2WHQ - chains A and B; structure by X-ray diffraction, 2.15 A resolution.

Chain A (and B):
Name: Acetylcholinesterase
Organism: Mus musculus
Notes: EC 3.1.1.7; fragment: catalytic domain, residues 32-574; chain B of this document is another copy of the same molecule, construct and numbering; everything in this record applies to it too
UniProt: P21836 (ACES_MOUSE); residues 1-543 here correspond to UniProt positions 32-574 (UniProt number = residue number + 31)
Amino-acid sequence (548 residues; numbered 1 to 548; the number before each row is that of its first residue):
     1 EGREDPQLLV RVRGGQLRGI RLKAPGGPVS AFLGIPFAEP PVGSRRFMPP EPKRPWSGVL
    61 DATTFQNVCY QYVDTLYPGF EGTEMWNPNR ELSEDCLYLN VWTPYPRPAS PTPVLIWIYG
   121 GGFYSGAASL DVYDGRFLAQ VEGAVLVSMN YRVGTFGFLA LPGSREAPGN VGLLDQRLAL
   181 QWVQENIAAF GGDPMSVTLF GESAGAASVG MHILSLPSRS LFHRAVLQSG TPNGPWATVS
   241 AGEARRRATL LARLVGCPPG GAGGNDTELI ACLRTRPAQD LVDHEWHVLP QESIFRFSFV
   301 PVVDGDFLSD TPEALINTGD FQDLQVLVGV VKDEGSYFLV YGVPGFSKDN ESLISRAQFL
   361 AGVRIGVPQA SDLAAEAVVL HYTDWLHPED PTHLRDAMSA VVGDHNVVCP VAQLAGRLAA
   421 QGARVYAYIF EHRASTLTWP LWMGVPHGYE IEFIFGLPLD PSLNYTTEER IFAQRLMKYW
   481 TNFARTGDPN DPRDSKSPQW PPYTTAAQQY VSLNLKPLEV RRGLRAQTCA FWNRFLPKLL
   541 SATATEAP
Unresolved in the structure: 258-264, 543-548 (chain B: 1-3, 258-264, 545-548)
Modified positions: Ser203 (O-[(S)-hydroxy(methyl)phosphoryl]-L-serine; SBG)
Cystine bridges: Cys69-Cys96, Cys257-Cys272, Cys409-Cys529
Glycans and other covalent adducts: N-acetylglucosamine (NAG) linked to Asn350, Asn464
Small-molecule neighbours: HI6 (4-(aminocarbonyl)-1-[({2-[(E)-(hydroxyimino)methyl]pyridinium-1-yl}methoxy)methyl]pyridinium): Asp74, Trp86, Gly120, Gly121, Tyr124, Glu202, Ser203, Tyr337, Tyr341, His447, Gly448, Tyr449
Swiss-Prot annotation at these positions:
  - active site (Charge relay system): Glu334, His447
  - glycosylation (N-linked (GlcNAc...) asparagine): Asn265, Asn350, Asn464
Reported in the primary citation:
  - catalytic residues: Gly121, Gly122, Ala204
  - binding site for HI6: Trp86, Gly121, His447
  - conformationally variable residues (order/disorder transition, side-chain flip): Trp286, Tyr337
  - mutagenesis - D74E (1.6-fold): increased binding to HI6
  - mutagenesis - Y341A (8.2 fold): decreased binding to HI6
  - mutagenesis - Y337A (30-fold): decreased binding to HI6 (citing earlier work)

Interface between chain A and chain B:
Pairs across the interface - 38 pairs, chain A then chain B:
  Leu373(A) - Phe535(B)  hydrophobic
  Leu373(A) - Lys538(B)
  Leu373(A) - Ala542(B)  hydrophobic
  Glu376(A) - Lys538(B)  salt bridge
  Ala377(A) - Phe535(B)  hydrophobic
  Leu380(A) - Arg534(B)
  Leu380(A) - Phe535(B)  hydrophobic
  His381(A) - Gln527(B)
  Thr383(A) - Gln527(B)  hydrogen bond (backbone-side chain)
  Asp384(A) - Gln527(B)
  Trp385(A) - Gln508(B)  hydrogen bond (backbone-side chain)
  Trp385(A) - Ala526(B)
  Trp385(A) - Gln527(B)  hydrogen bond (backbone-side chain)
  Trp385(A) - Ala530(B)
  Trp385(A) - Arg534(B)
  Leu386(A) - Ala507(B)
  Leu386(A) - Gln508(B)
  Leu386(A) - Arg522(B)
  Leu386(A) - Gly523(B)
  His387(A) - Arg522(B)  hydrogen bond
  Gln508(A) - Trp385(B)  hydrogen bond (side chain-backbone)
  Gln508(A) - Leu386(B)
  Arg522(A) - Leu386(B)
  Arg522(A) - His387(B)
  Gly523(A) - Leu386(B)
  Ala526(A) - Trp385(B)
  Gln527(A) - His381(B)
  Gln527(A) - Thr383(B)  hydrogen bond (side chain-backbone)
  Gln527(A) - Asp384(B)
  Gln527(A) - Trp385(B)  hydrogen bond (side chain-backbone)
  Ala530(A) - Trp385(B)
  Arg534(A) - Trp385(B)
  Phe535(A) - Ala377(B)  hydrophobic
  Phe535(A) - Leu380(B)  hydrophobic
  Lys538(A) - Leu373(B)
  Lys538(A) - Glu376(B)  salt bridge
  Leu539(A) - Leu539(B)  hydrophobic
  Ala542(A) - Leu373(B)  hydrophobic
Other interface residues (no listed pair), chain A (22 interface residues in all): Ala506
Other interface residues (no listed pair), chain B (23 interface residues in all): Ala506

Summary:
The interface between chain A and chain B involves 22 residues on one side and 23 on the other; the contacts
include 7 hydrogen bonds and 2 salt bridges. Polar contacts include Glu376(A)-Lys538(B), Thr383(A)-Gln527(B)
and Trp385(A)-Gln508(B). The paper reports catalytic residues Gly121(A), Gly122(A) and Ala204(A); Y341A and
Y337A of chain A reduce binding to HI6.
Both chains are Acetylcholinesterase (Mus musculus). Entry 2WHQ (Crystal structure of acetylcholinesterase,
phosphonylated by sarin (aged) in complex with HI-6) was determined by X-ray diffraction together with 2WHP
and 2WHR from the same study.
